PDB entry 6PZN | X-ray diffraction, 2.00 A resolution | chains C and D of the 4 polymer chains in the assembly

== Chain C (and D) ==
Molecule: 3-ketoacyl-ACP reductase
Organism: Acinetobacter baumannii
Notes: EC 1.-.-.-; chain D of this document is another copy of the same molecule, construct and numbering; everything in this record applies to it too
UniProtKB: A0A1S2FVD8 (A0A1S2FVD8_ACIBA); numbering as in UniProt (aligned over 1-245)
Sequence (269 residues; numbered -23 to 245; the number before each row is that of its first residue; numbers below 1 keep their minus sign (Met-23 is residue -23)):
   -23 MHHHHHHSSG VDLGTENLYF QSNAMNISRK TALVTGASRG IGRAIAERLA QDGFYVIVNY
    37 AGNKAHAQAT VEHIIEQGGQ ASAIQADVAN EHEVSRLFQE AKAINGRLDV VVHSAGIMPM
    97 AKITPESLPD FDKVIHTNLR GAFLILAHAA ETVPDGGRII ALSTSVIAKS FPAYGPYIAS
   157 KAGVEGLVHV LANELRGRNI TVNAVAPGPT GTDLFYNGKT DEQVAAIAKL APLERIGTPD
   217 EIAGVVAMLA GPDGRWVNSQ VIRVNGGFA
Unresolved in the structure: -23 to -3, 245 (chain D: -23 to 2, 245)
Sequence notes: expression tag (-23 to 0); conflict Pro228 (Ser in A0A1S2FVD8)

== Interface between chain C and chain D ==
Pairs across the interface (72):
  Glu67(C) - Leu104(D)
  Lys98(C) - Glu170(D)
  Ile99(C) - Ala123(D)  hydrophobic
  Ile99(C) - Leu163(D)
  Ile99(C) - Val166(D)  hydrophobic
  Ile99(C) - Leu167(D)
  Ile99(C) - Glu170(D)  hydrogen bond (backbone-side chain)
  Thr100(C) - Phe119(D)
  Thr100(C) - Ala123(D)
  Pro101(C) - Ala123(D)
  Pro101(C) - His124(D)
  Pro101(C) - Glu127(D)
  Glu102(C) - Glu127(D)
  Leu104(C) - Glu67(D)
  Leu104(C) - Arg116(D)
  Leu104(C) - Phe119(D)  hydrophobic
  Leu104(C) - Leu120(D)  hydrophobic
  Phe107(C) - Leu115(D)  hydrophobic
  Phe107(C) - Arg116(D)
  Phe107(C) - Phe119(D)  hydrophobic
  Asp108(C) - Arg116(D)  salt bridge
  Ile111(C) - Ile111(D)  hydrophobic
  Ile111(C) - Leu115(D)  hydrophobic
  Leu115(C) - Phe107(D)  hydrophobic
  Leu115(C) - Ile111(D)  hydrophobic
  Leu115(C) - Leu115(D)  hydrophobic
  Arg116(C) - Leu104(D)
  Arg116(C) - Phe107(D)
  Arg116(C) - Asp108(D)  salt bridge
  Phe119(C) - Ile99(D)  hydrophobic
  Phe119(C) - Thr100(D)
  Phe119(C) - Ser103(D)
  Phe119(C) - Leu104(D)  hydrophobic
  Phe119(C) - Phe107(D)  hydrophobic
  Leu120(C) - Leu104(D)  hydrophobic
  Ala123(C) - Ile99(D)
  Ala123(C) - Thr100(D)
  Ala123(C) - Pro101(D)
  His124(C) - Pro101(D)
  Glu127(C) - Pro101(D)
  Glu127(C) - Glu102(D)
  Lys145(C) - Asn169(D)
  Ser146(C) - His165(D)
  Ser146(C) - Val166(D)
  Ser146(C) - Asn169(D)  hydrogen bond (backbone-side chain)
  Phe147(C) - Val166(D)
  Pro148(C) - Glu170(D)
  Ala149(C) - Glu170(D)  hydrogen bond (backbone-side chain)
  Gly151(C) - Leu163(D)
  Gly151(C) - Val166(D)
  Ile154(C) - Gly162(D)
  Ile154(C) - Val166(D)  hydrophobic
  Ala155(C) - Gly159(D)
  Ala158(C) - Ala158(D)
  Gly159(C) - Ala155(D)
  Gly162(C) - Ile154(D)
  Leu163(C) - Ile99(D)
  Leu163(C) - Gly151(D)
  Leu163(C) - Ala155(D)  hydrophobic
  His165(C) - Ser146(D)
  Val166(C) - Ile99(D)  hydrophobic
  Val166(C) - Ser146(D)
  Val166(C) - Phe147(D)
  Val166(C) - Gly151(D)
  Val166(C) - Ile154(D)  hydrophobic
  Leu167(C) - Ile99(D)
  Asn169(C) - Lys145(D)
  Asn169(C) - Ser146(D)  hydrogen bond (side chain-backbone)
  Glu170(C) - Lys98(D)
  Glu170(C) - Ile99(D)  hydrogen bond (side chain-backbone)
  Glu170(C) - Pro148(D)
  Glu170(C) - Ala149(D)  hydrogen bond (side chain-backbone)
Also at the interface, not in a pair above, chain C (40 interface residues in all): Ala97, Ser103, Leu122, Ala126, Tyr150, Pro152
Also at the interface, not in a pair above, chain D (40 interface residues in all): Ala97, Leu122, Ala126, Tyr150, Pro152

== Overview ==
The chain C/chain D interface involves 40 residues from each chain; the contacts include 6 hydrogen bonds and
2 salt bridges. Polar pairs include Asp108(C)-Arg116(D), Ile99(C)-Glu170(D) and Ser146(C)-Asn169(D).
Both chains are 3-ketoacyl-ACP reductase (Acinetobacter baumannii). Entry 6PZN (Putative SDR from
Acinetobacter baumannii Crystal Form 2) was determined by X-ray diffraction (same publication as 6PZM).
